PDB entry 9IKZ | electron microscopy, 3.14 A resolution | chains C and D of the 9 polymer chains in the assembly

# Chain C
Molecule: Non-structural protein 7
Organism: Severe acute respiratory syndrome coronavirus 2
UniProt: P0DTC1 (R1A_SARS2); residues 1-78 here correspond to UniProt positions 3860-3937 (UniProt number = residue number + 3859)
Chain sequence (78 residues; each row starts with the number of its first residue):
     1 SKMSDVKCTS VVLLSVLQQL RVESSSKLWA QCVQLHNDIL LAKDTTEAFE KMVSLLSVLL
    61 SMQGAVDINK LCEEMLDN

# Chain D
Molecule: Non-structural protein 8
Organism: Severe acute respiratory syndrome coronavirus 2
UniProt: P0DTD1 (R1AB_SARS2); residues 6-192 here correspond to UniProt positions 3948-4134 (UniProt number = residue number + 3942)
Chain sequence (187 residues; numbered 6 to 192; the number before each row is that of its first residue):
     6 FSSLPSYAAF ATAQEAYEQA VANGDSEVVL KKLKKSLNVA KSEFDRDAAM QRKLEKMADQ
    66 AMTQMYKQAR SEDKRAKVTS AMQTMLFTML RKLDNDALNN IINNARDGCV PLNIIPLTTA
   126 AKLMVVIPDY NTYKNTCDGT TFTYASALWE IQQVVDADSK IVQLSEISMD NSPNLAWPLI
   186 VTALRAN

# Chain C / chain D interface
Residue-residue contacts (45; chain C residue first):
  Lys2(C) - Leu98(D)  hydrogen bond (side chain-backbone)
  Asp5(C) - Lys97(D)
  Asp5(C) - Leu98(D)
  Val6(C) - Leu98(D)  hydrophobic
  Thr9(C) - Leu91(D)
  Thr9(C) - Met94(D)
  Thr9(C) - Leu98(D)
  Val12(C) - Met87(D)
  Leu13(C) - Leu91(D)  hydrophobic
  Val16(C) - Met87(D)
  Gln19(C) - Val83(D)
  Gln31(C) - Ile119(D)
  Leu35(C) - Ile119(D)  hydrophobic
  Phe49(C) - Leu98(D)  hydrophobic
  Phe49(C) - Asn100(D)
  Phe49(C) - Leu103(D)
  Glu50(C) - Leu122(D)
  Met52(C) - Leu103(D)
  Val53(C) - Leu103(D)  hydrophobic
  Val53(C) - Ile106(D)  hydrophobic
  Val53(C) - Ile120(D)  hydrophobic
  Ser54(C) - Ile119(D)
  Ser54(C) - Ile120(D)  hydrogen bond (side chain-backbone)
  Leu56(C) - Ile106(D)  hydrophobic
  Leu56(C) - Ile107(D)  hydrophobic
  Ser57(C) - Ile120(D)  hydrogen bond (side chain-backbone)
  Val58(C) - Ile119(D)  hydrophobic
  Leu60(C) - Ile106(D)
  Leu60(C) - Val115(D)
  Ser61(C) - Pro116(D)
  Gln63(C) - Val115(D)
  Asn69(C) - Arg111(D)
  Leu71(C) - Gln88(D)
  Cys72(C) - Phe92(D)  hydrophobic
  Cys72(C) - Arg111(D)
  Glu73(C) - Arg111(D)  salt bridge
  Glu74(C) - Thr89(D)  hydrogen bond
  Met75(C) - Arg96(D)  hydrogen bond (backbone-side chain)
  Leu76(C) - Phe92(D)  hydrophobic
  Leu76(C) - Thr93(D)
  Leu76(C) - Arg96(D)
  Asp77(C) - Arg96(D)
  Asp77(C) - Asn104(D)
  Asp77(C) - Arg111(D)  hydrogen bond (backbone-side chain)
  Asn78(C) - Arg111(D)  hydrogen bond (backbone-side chain)
Interface residues without a listed pair, chain C (36 interface residues in all): Cys8, Ser15, Lys51, Leu59, Val66, Ile68
Interface residues without a listed pair, chain D (32 interface residues in all): Thr84, Met90, Leu95, Ala102, Asn108, Ala110, Leu117, Asn118, Pro121, Ala150

# Overview
36 residues of chain C face 32 of chain D across their interface, with 7 hydrogen bonds and 1 salt bridge.
Among the polar pairs are Glu73(C)-Arg111(D), Lys2(C)-Leu98(D) and Ser54(C)-Ile120(D).
Chain C is Non-structural protein 7 and chain D is Non-structural protein 8, both from Severe acute
respiratory syndrome coronavirus 2; the structure, SARS-CoV-2 E-RTC bound to pRNA-nsp9 and GDP-BeF3-, was
determined by electron microscopy.
